Entry 4NRL (X-ray diffraction, 2.72 A resolution); this record covers chains C and F of the 6 polymer chains in the assembly.

Chain C:
Molecule: Hemagglutinin HA1 chain
From: Influenza B virus
Reference sequence: P03460 (HEMA_INBLE); residues 1-346 here correspond to UniProt positions 16-361 (UniProt number = residue number + 15)
Amino-acid sequence (346 residues; numbered 1 to 346; the number before each row is that of its first residue):
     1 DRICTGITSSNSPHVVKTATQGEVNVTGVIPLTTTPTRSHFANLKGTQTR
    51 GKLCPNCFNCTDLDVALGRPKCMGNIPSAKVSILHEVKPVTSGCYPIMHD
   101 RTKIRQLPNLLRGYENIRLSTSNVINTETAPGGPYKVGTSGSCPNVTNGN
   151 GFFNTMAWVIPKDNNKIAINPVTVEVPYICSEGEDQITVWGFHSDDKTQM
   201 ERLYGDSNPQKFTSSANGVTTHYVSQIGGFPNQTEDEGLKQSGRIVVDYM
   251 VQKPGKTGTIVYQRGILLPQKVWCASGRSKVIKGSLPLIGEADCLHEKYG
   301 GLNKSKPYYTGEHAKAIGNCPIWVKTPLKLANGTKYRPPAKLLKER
Not modelled in the structure: 342-346
Disulfide bonds: Cys54-Cys57, Cys60-Cys72, Cys94-Cys143, Cys180-Cys274, Cys294-Cys320
Covalent attachments: N-acetylglucosamine (NAG) linked to Asn25, Asn145, Asn232, Asn303, Asn332
Construct notes: conflict Arg38 (Lys53 in P03460), Ile76 (Thr91 in P03460), Val90 (Ala105 in P03460), Thr147 (Ala162 in P03460), Ile167 (Thr182 in P03460); engineered mutation Tyr95 (Phe110 in P03460)
UniProt features mapped onto this chain:
  - site: Arg346 (Cleavage)
  - glycosylation (N-linked (GlcNAc...) asparagine): Asn25, Asn59, Asn165, Asn232, Asn303, Asn332

Chain F:
Molecule: Hemagglutinin HA2 chain
From: Influenza B virus
Reference sequence: P03460 (HEMA_INBLE); residues 1-176 here correspond to UniProt positions 362-537 (UniProt number = residue number + 361)
Amino-acid sequence (182 residues; row label = number of the first residue in the row):
     1 GFFGAIAGFLEGGWEGMIAGWHGYTSHGAHGVAVAADLKSTQEAINKITK
    51 NLNSLSELEVKNLQRLSGAMNELHDEILELDEKVDDLRADTISSQIELAV
   101 LLSNEGIINSEDEHLLALERKLKKMLGPSAVEIGNGCFETKHKCNQTCLD
   151 RIAAGTFNAGDFSLPTFDSLNITAASGALVPR
Not modelled in the structure: 170-182
Disulfide bonds: Cys144-Cys148
Covalent attachments: N-acetylglucosamine (NAG) linked to Asn145
Construct notes: conflict Ser54 (Tyr415 in P03460); expression tag (177-182)
UniProt features mapped onto this chain:
  - glycosylation (N-linked (GlcNAc...) asparagine): Asn145, Asn171

Chain C / chain F interface:
Contacting residue pairs (11):
  Arg2(C) - Asp168(F)  hydrogen bond (side chain-backbone)
  Arg2(C) - Ser169(F)
  Lys17(C) - Glu57(F)  salt bridge
  Ala19(C) - Lys50(F)
  Ala19(C) - Asn51(F)  hydrogen bond (backbone-backbone)
  Ala19(C) - Ser54(F)
  Thr20(C) - Lys47(F)
  Thr20(C) - Lys50(F)
  Gln21(C) - Lys50(F)
  Gly22(C) - Lys50(F)
  Lys325(C) - Glu59(F)
Interface residues without a listed pair, chain C (8 interface residues in all): Thr18
Interface residues without a listed pair, chain F (10 interface residues in all): Asn46, Phe167

Summary:
The interface between chain C and chain F involves 8 residues on one side and 10 on the other; the contacts
include 2 hydrogen bonds and 1 salt bridge. Among the polar pairs are Lys17(C)-Glu57(F), Arg2(C)-Asp168(F) and
Ala19(C)-Asn51(F).
Here chain C is Hemagglutinin HA1 chain and chain F is Hemagglutinin HA2 chain, both from Influenza B virus.
Entry 4NRL (Structure of hemagglutinin with F95Y mutation of influenza virus B/Lee/40) was determined by X-ray
diffraction, deposited together with 4NRJ and 4NRK.
